5DRW - chains A and B; structure by X-ray diffraction, 2.27 A resolution.

Chain A:
Protein: CLL183 BCR antibody heavy chain
From: Homo sapiens
Notes: fragment: Heavy chain variable (VH) and constant (CH1) domains; antibody fragment or engineered binder
Chain sequence (226 residues; numbered 1 to 226; the number before each row is that of its first residue):
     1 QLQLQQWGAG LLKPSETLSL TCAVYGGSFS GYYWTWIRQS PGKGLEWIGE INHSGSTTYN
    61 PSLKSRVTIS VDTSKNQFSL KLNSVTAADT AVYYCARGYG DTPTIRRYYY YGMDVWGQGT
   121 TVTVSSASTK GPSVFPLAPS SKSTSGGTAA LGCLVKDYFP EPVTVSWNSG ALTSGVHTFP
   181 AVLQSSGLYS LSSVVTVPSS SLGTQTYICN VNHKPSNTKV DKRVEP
Not modelled in the structure: 140-147
Disulfide bonds: Cys22-Cys95, Cys153-Cys209
From the paper describing this entry:
  - self-association interface (contacts with another copy of this molecule); pairs are residue here / residue on that copy: Glu16-Arg107 (salt bridge), Tyr110-Lys214, Tyr111-Lys214 (hydrogen bond), Tyr108, Tyr109
  - mutagenesis - E16A: abolished signaling
  - mutagenesis - T102A: unchanged signaling
  - mutagenesis - E16A, R107A/Y108A: abolished binding to self-association

Chain B:
Protein: CLL183 BCR antibody light chain
From: Homo sapiens
Notes: antibody fragment or engineered binder
Chain sequence (218 residues; row label = number of the first residue in the row; numbering starts at 0):
     0 ADVVMTQSPL SLPVTLGQPA SISCRSSQSL VHSDGNTYLN WFQQRPGQSP RRLIYKVSDR
    60 DSGVPDRFSG SGSGTDFTLK ISRVEAEDVG LYYCMQGTHW PPYTFGQGTK VEIKRTVAAP
   120 SVFIFPPSDE QLKSGTASVV CLLNNFYPRE AKVQWKVDNA LQSGNSQESV TEQDSKDSTY
   180 SLSSTLTLSK ADYEKHKVYA CEVTHQGLSS PVTKSFNR
Disulfide bonds: Cys23-Cys93, Cys140-Cys200
From the paper describing this entry:
  - higher-order assembly contacts with a neighbouring CLL183 BCR antibody heavy chain: Tyr54, Ser61

Chain A / chain B interface:
Contacting residue pairs (73; chain A residue first):
  Gln39(A) - Gln43(B)  hydrogen bond
  Gln39(A) - Tyr92(B)  hydrogen bond
  Leu45(A) - Tyr92(B)  hydrophobic
  Leu45(A) - Phe104(B)
  Trp47(A) - Pro100(B)  hydrophobic
  Trp47(A) - Pro101(B)  hydrophobic
  Trp47(A) - Tyr102(B)
  Glu50(A) - Trp99(B)
  Glu50(A) - Tyr102(B)
  Thr58(A) - Trp99(B)
  Thr58(A) - Pro100(B)
  Tyr59(A) - Pro100(B)
  Asn60(A) - Pro101(B)
  Pro61(A) - Pro101(B)
  Tyr94(A) - Gln43(B)  hydrogen bond
  Tyr94(A) - Gln47(B)
  Tyr94(A) - Ser48(B)
  Tyr94(A) - Pro49(B)
  Tyr99(A) - Tyr37(B)  hydrophobic
  Tyr99(A) - Asn39(B)  hydrogen bond
  Tyr99(A) - Met94(B)  hydrophobic
  Tyr99(A) - Gly96(B)
  Tyr99(A) - Tyr102(B)
  Arg106(A) - Tyr37(B)  hydrogen bond (backbone-side chain)
  Arg106(A) - Gly96(B)  hydrogen bond (side chain-backbone)
  Arg106(A) - Trp99(B)
  Arg106(A) - Tyr102(B)  hydrogen bond
  Arg107(A) - Asp33(B)  hydrogen bond (side chain-backbone)
  Arg107(A) - Asn35(B)  hydrogen bond (backbone-side chain)
  Arg107(A) - Tyr37(B)
  Arg107(A) - Lys55(B)  hydrogen bond (backbone-side chain)
  Tyr110(A) - Arg51(B)  hydrogen bond (backbone-side chain)
  Tyr110(A) - Tyr54(B)
  Tyr111(A) - Arg51(B)
  Gly112(A) - Arg51(B)  hydrogen bond (backbone-side chain)
  Met113(A) - Phe41(B)
  Met113(A) - Arg51(B)
  Met113(A) - Met94(B)  hydrophobic
  Asp114(A) - Arg51(B)
  Trp116(A) - Phe41(B)  hydrophobic
  Trp116(A) - Ser48(B)
  Trp116(A) - Pro49(B)
  Gly117(A) - Ser48(B)  hydrogen bond (backbone-side chain)
  Gln118(A) - Ser48(B)
  Phe135(A) - Ser127(B)
  Phe135(A) - Gln130(B)
  Pro136(A) - Ser127(B)
  Pro136(A) - Glu129(B)
  Leu137(A) - Phe124(B)
  Leu137(A) - Val139(B)  hydrophobic
  Ala138(A) - Phe124(B)
  Thr148(A) - Phe122(B)
  Ala150(A) - Phe122(B)  hydrophobic
  Ala150(A) - Phe124(B)
  Leu151(A) - Phe124(B)  hydrophobic
  Leu154(A) - Ser137(B)
  His177(A) - Asn143(B)  hydrogen bond
  His177(A) - Asn144(B)  hydrogen bond
  His177(A) - Thr170(B)
  His177(A) - Ser180(B)  hydrogen bond
  Phe179(A) - Leu141(B)  hydrophobic
  Phe179(A) - Ser168(B)
  Phe179(A) - Thr170(B)
  Phe179(A) - Ser180(B)
  Phe179(A) - Leu181(B)
  Phe179(A) - Ser182(B)
  Pro180(A) - Ser168(B)
  Pro180(A) - Val169(B)
  Val182(A) - Ser168(B)
  Leu183(A) - Gln166(B)  hydrogen bond (backbone-side chain)
  Val194(A) - Leu141(B)  hydrophobic
  Thr196(A) - Asn143(B)
  Lys222(A) - Glu129(B)  salt bridge
Also at the interface, not in a pair above, chain A (45 interface residues in all): Ile37, Glu46, Tyr108, Tyr109, Val134, Pro139, Ala149, Lys156, Gln184
Also at the interface, not in a pair above, chain B (40 interface residues in all): Pro125, Glu167, Asp173
The authors on this interface:
  - epitope / paratope residues, chain B: Tyr54(B)

Overview:
Chain A and chain B form an interface of 45 and 40 residues respectively, with 17 hydrogen bonds and 1 salt
bridge. Polar pairs include Lys222(A)-Glu129(B), Gln39(A)-Gln43(B) and Gln39(A)-Tyr92(B). The paper reports
that E16A and R107A/Y108A of chain A abolish binding to self-association; the epitope/paratope residue
Tyr54(B).
Chain A is CLL183 BCR antibody heavy chain and chain B is CLL183 BCR antibody light chain, both from Homo
sapiens; the structure, Crystal structure of the BCR Fab fragment from subset #4 case CLL183, was determined
by X-ray diffraction together with 5IFH and 5DRX from the same study.
